8ELH - chains A and C of the 3 polymer chains in the assembly; structure by X-ray diffraction, 1.85 A resolution.

== Chain A ==
Molecule: heavy chain HLA-B*15:01
Organism: Homo sapiens
Amino-acid sequence (278 residues; numbered 1 to 278; the number before each row is that of its first residue):
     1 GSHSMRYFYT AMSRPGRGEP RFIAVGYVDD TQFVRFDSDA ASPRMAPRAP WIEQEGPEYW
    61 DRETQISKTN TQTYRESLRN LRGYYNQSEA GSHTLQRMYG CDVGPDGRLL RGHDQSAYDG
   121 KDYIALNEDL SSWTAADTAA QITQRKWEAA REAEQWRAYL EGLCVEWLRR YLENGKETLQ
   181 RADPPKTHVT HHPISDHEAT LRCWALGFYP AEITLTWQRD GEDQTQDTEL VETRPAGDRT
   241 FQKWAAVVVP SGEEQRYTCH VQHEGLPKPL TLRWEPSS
Not modelled in the structure: 277-278
Disulfides: Cys101-Cys164, Cys203-Cys259
Reported in the primary citation:
  - conformationally variable residues (side-chain flip): Glu76

== Chain C ==
Molecule: Spike protein S2'
Notes: fragment: NQK-OC43 peptide
Reference sequence: P0DTC2 (SPIKE_SARS2); residues 1-9 here correspond to UniProt positions 919-927 (UniProt number = residue number + 918)
Amino-acid sequence (9 residues; row label = number of the first residue in the row):
     1 NQKLIANQF

== Chain A / chain C interface ==
Contacting residue pairs (47; chain A residue first):
  Tyr7(A) with Asn1(C), hydrogen bond (side chain-backbone); Gln2(C)
  Tyr9(A) with Gln2(C), hydrogen bond; Ile5(C), hydrophobic
  Met45(A) with Gln2(C)
  Tyr59(A) with Asn1(C)
  Arg62(A) with Asn1(C), hydrogen bond; Gln2(C), hydrogen bond (side chain-backbone)
  Glu63(A) with Asn1(C); Gln2(C), hydrogen bond (side chain-backbone)
  Ile66(A) with Gln2(C); Lys3(C); Leu4(C), hydrophobic
  Ser67(A) with Gln2(C), hydrogen bond
  Thr69(A) with Leu4(C)
  Asn70(A) with Lys3(C); Ile5(C), hydrogen bond (side chain-backbone)
  Thr73(A) with Ile5(C), hydrogen bond (side chain-backbone); Gln8(C)
  Glu76(A) with Gln8(C), hydrogen bond
  Ser77(A) with Gln8(C); Phe9(C), hydrogen bond (side chain-backbone)
  Asn80(A) with Gln8(C), hydrogen bond; Phe9(C), hydrogen bond (side chain-backbone)
  Tyr84(A) with Phe9(C), hydrogen bond (side chain-backbone)
  Arg97(A) with Ile5(C); Phe9(C)
  Tyr99(A) with Gln2(C); Lys3(C), hydrogen bond (side chain-backbone)
  Ser116(A) with Phe9(C)
  Tyr123(A) with Phe9(C), hydrophobic
  Thr143(A) with Phe9(C), hydrogen bond (side chain-backbone)
  Lys146(A) with Phe9(C), hydrogen bond (side chain-backbone)
  Trp147(A) with Asn7(C); Gln8(C), hydrogen bond (side chain-backbone); Phe9(C), hydrophobic
  Ala150(A) with Asn7(C)
  Glu152(A) with Asn7(C), hydrogen bond
  Gln155(A) with Lys3(C); Asn7(C)
  Trp156(A) with Lys3(C)
  Tyr159(A) with Asn1(C), hydrogen bond (side chain-backbone); Gln2(C); Lys3(C)
  Leu163(A) with Asn1(C)
  Trp167(A) with Asn1(C)
  Tyr171(A) with Asn1(C), hydrogen bond (side chain-backbone)
Other interface residues (no listed pair), chain A (36 interface residues in all): Met5, Ala24, Tyr74, Leu81, Leu95, Ile124
Other interface residues (no listed pair), chain C (9 interface residues in all): Ala6

== Summary ==
Chain A and chain C form an interface of 36 and 9 residues respectively, with 20 hydrogen bonds. Among the
polar pairs are Tyr7(A)-Asn1(C), Tyr9(A)-Gln2(C) and Arg62(A)-Asn1(C). The paper reports conformational
variability at Glu76(A).
Here chain A is heavy chain HLA-B*15:01 (Homo sapiens) and chain C is Spike protein S2'. Entry 8ELH (Crystal
Structure of HLA-B*15:01 in complex with spike derived peptide NQKLIANQF from SARS-CoV-2 virus) was determined
by X-ray diffraction, deposited together with 8ELG.
